5D80 - chains C and D of the 15 polymer chains in the assembly; structure by X-ray diffraction, 6.20 A resolution (low resolution: residue-level contacts below are approximate; hydrogen-bond / salt-bridge calls are withheld).

[Chain C]
Name: V-type proton ATPase catalytic subunit A
From: Saccharomyces cerevisiae
Notes: EC 3.6.3.14, 3.1.-.-
UniProt: P17255 (VATA_YEAST); the construct lacks a stretch of the UniProt sequence, so the offset changes along the chain: 1-283 = UniProt 1-283; 284-617 = UniProt 738-1071
Chain sequence (617 residues; row label = number of the first residue in the row):
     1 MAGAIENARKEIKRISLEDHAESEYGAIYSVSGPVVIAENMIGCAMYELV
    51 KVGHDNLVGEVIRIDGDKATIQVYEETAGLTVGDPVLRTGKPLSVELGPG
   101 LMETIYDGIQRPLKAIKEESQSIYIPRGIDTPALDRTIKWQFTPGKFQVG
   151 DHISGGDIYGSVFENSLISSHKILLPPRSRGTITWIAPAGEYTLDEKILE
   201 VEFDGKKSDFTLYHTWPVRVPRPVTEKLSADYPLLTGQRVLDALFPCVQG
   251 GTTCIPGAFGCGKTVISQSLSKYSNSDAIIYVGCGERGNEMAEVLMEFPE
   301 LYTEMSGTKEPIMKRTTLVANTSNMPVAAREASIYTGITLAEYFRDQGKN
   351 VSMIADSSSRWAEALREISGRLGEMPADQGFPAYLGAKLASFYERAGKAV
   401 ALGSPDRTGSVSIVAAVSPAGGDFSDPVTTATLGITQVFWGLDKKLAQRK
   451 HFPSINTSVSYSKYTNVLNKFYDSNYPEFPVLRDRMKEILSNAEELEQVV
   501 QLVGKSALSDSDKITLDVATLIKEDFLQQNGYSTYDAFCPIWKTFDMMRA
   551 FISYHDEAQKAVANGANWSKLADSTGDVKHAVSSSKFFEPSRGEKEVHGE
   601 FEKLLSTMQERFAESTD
Disordered / not traced: 1-20, 610-617
Swiss-Prot annotation at these positions:
  - binding site (ATP): Gly257 to Thr264
  - modified residue: Ala2 (N-acetylalanine), Thr131 (Phosphothreonine), Ser404 (Phosphoserine), Ser474 (Phosphoserine)

[Chain D]
Name: V-type proton ATPase subunit B
From: Saccharomyces cerevisiae
Notes: EC 3.6.3.14
UniProt: P16140 (VATB_YEAST); residues 1-517 here = UniProt positions 1-517
Chain sequence (517 residues; row label = number of the first residue in the row):
     1 MVLSDKELFAINKKAVEQGFNVKPRLNYNTVSGVNGPLVILEKVKFPRYN
    51 EIVNLTLPDGTVRQGQVLEIRGDRAIVQVFEGTSGIDVKKTTVEFTGESL
   101 RIPVSEDMLGRIFDGSGRPIDNGPKVFAEDYLDINGSPINPYARIYPEEM
   151 ISTGVSAIDTMNSIARGQKIPIFSASGLPHNEIAAQICRQAGLVRPTKDV
   201 HDGHEENFSIVFAAMGVNLETARFFKQDFEENGSLERTSLFLNLANDPTI
   251 ERIITPRLALTTAEYLAYQTERHVLTILTDMSSYADALREVSAAREEVPG
   301 RRGYPGYMYTDLSTIYERAGRVEGRNGSITQIPILTMPNDDITHPIPDLT
   351 GYITEGQIFVDRQLHNKGIYPPINVLPSLSRLMKSAIGEGMTRKDHGDVS
   401 NQLYAKYAIGKDAAAMKAVVGEEALSIEDKLSLEFLEKFEKTFITQGAYE
   451 DRTVFESLDQAWSLLRIYPKEMLNRISPKILDEFYDRARDDADEDEEDPD
   501 TRSSGKKKDASQEESLI
Disordered / not traced: 1-26, 200-202, 487-517
Swiss-Prot annotation at these positions:
  - binding site (ATP): Arg381
  - modified residue (Phosphoserine): Ser4, Ser137, Ser503, Ser504, Ser511, Ser515
  - cross-link (Glycyl lysine isopeptide (Lys-Gly)): Lys14 (interchain with G-Cter in ubiquitin), Lys508 (interchain with G-Cter in ubiquitin)

[Interface between chain C and chain D]
Contacting residue pairs (30):
  Ile42(C) - Lys89(D)
  Cys44(C) - Asp87(D)
  Ala45(C) - Asp87(D)
  Met46(C) - Thr83(D)
  Met46(C) - Gly85(D)
  Met46(C) - Ile86(D)
  Tyr47(C) - Ser84(D)
  Tyr47(C) - Gly85(D)
  Arg63(C) - Val34(D)
  Ile64(C) - Gly33(D)
  Ile64(C) - Val34(D)
  Gly66(C) - Ser32(D)
  Met375(C) - Glu296(D)
  Met375(C) - Glu297(D)
  Ala383(C) - Glu290(D)
  Ala383(C) - Ala293(D)
  Tyr384(C) - Glu290(D)
  Ala390(C) - Ala245(D)
  Glu394(C) - Asn246(D)
  Phe424(C) - Asn339(D)
  Tyr461(C) - Gly177(D)
  Asp484(C) - Lys367(D)
  Asp484(C) - Gly368(D)
  Lys487(C) - Asn366(D)
  Lys487(C) - Lys367(D)
  Glu488(C) - Lys367(D)
  Ser491(C) - Asn366(D)
  Ser491(C) - Lys367(D)
  Val499(C) - Ala418(D)
  Ala507(C) - Val419(D)
Other interface residues (no listed pair), chain C (31 interface residues in all): Ala21, Asp65, Pro376, Ala377, Ala387, Gly434, Ile435, Ser458, Val459, Val503
Other interface residues (no listed pair), chain D (32 interface residues in all): Lys90, Ser176, Gly216, Asn218, Asp286, Arg289, Val298, Pro299, Gly303, Val420

[In short]
Chain C and chain D form an interface of 31 and 32 residues respectively. From UniProt: 8 ATP-binding residues
on chain C; ATP-binding residue Arg381(D) on chain D.
Chain C is V-type proton ATPase catalytic subunit A and chain D is V-type proton ATPase subunit B, both from
Saccharomyces cerevisiae; the structure, Crystal Structure of Yeast V1-ATPase in the Autoinhibited Form, was
determined by X-ray diffraction, deposited together with 5BW9.
